Entry 2OLY (X-ray diffraction, 1.70 A resolution); this record covers chains D and H of the 12 polymer chains in the assembly.

[Chain D (and H)]
Molecule: Insulin B chain
From: Homo sapiens
Notes: chain H of this document is another copy of the same molecule, construct and numbering; everything in this record applies to it too
Reference sequence: P01308 (INS_HUMAN); residues 1-30 here correspond to UniProt positions 25-54 (UniProt number = residue number + 24)
Sequence (30 residues; row label = number of the first residue in the row):
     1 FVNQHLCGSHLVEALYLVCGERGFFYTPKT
Not modelled in the structure: 29-30 (chain H: 30)
Ion coordination: Zn2+: His-10 (shared with 1 residue of chain B; 1 residue of chain F)
Residues lining bound ligands:
  - resorcinol (RCO), molecule 1: Val-2, His-5, Leu-6
  - resorcinol (RCO), molecule 2: Cys-7, His-10, Leu-11, Ala-14

[How chain D and chain H interact]
Contacting residue pairs (34; chain D residue first):
  Gln-4(D) / Tyr-16(H)
  His-5(D) / Tyr-16(H)  hydrogen bond (backbone-side chain)
  His-5(D) / Leu-17(H)
  Gly-8(D) / Tyr-16(H)
  Ser-9(D) / Glu-13(H)  hydrogen bond
  Ser-9(D) / Tyr-16(H)
  Val-12(D) / Val-12(H)  hydrophobic
  Val-12(D) / Tyr-16(H)  hydrophobic
  Val-12(D) / Phe-24(H)  hydrophobic
  Glu-13(D) / Ser-9(H)
  Glu-13(D) / Val-12(H)
  Glu-13(D) / Glu-13(H)
  Tyr-16(D) / Gln-4(H)
  Tyr-16(D) / His-5(H)  hydrogen bond (side chain-backbone)
  Tyr-16(D) / Gly-8(H)
  Tyr-16(D) / Ser-9(H)  hydrogen bond (side chain-backbone)
  Tyr-16(D) / Val-12(H)  hydrophobic
  Tyr-16(D) / Tyr-26(H)
  Leu-17(D) / His-5(H)
  Glu-21(D) / Pro-28(H)
  Gly-23(D) / Tyr-26(H)
  Gly-23(D) / Pro-28(H)
  Phe-24(D) / Val-12(H)  hydrophobic
  Phe-24(D) / Phe-24(H)  hydrophobic
  Phe-24(D) / Phe-25(H)
  Phe-24(D) / Tyr-26(H)  hydrogen bond (backbone-backbone)
  Phe-25(D) / Phe-24(H)
  Phe-25(D) / Phe-25(H)  hydrophobic
  Tyr-26(D) / Tyr-16(H)  hydrophobic
  Tyr-26(D) / Gly-23(H)
  Tyr-26(D) / Phe-24(H)  hydrogen bond (backbone-backbone)
  Pro-28(D) / Gly-20(H)
  Pro-28(D) / Glu-21(H)
  Pro-28(D) / Gly-23(H)
Interface residues without a listed pair, chain D (17 interface residues in all): Gly-20, Arg-22, Thr-27
Interface residues without a listed pair, chain H (16 interface residues in all): Arg-22

[Summary]
The interface between chain D and chain H involves 17 residues on one side and 16 on the other, with 6
hydrogen bonds. Polar contacts include His-5(D)/Tyr-16(H), Ser-9(D)/Glu-13(H) and Tyr-16(D)/Ser-9(H). Ligands
of chain D: resorcinol.
Chain D and chain H are both Insulin B chain (Homo sapiens); the structure, Structure of human insulin in
presence of urea at pH 7.0, was determined by X-ray diffraction together with 2OLZ, 2OM0 and 2OM1 from the
same study.
